8VAK - chains B and G of the 7 polymer chains in the assembly; structure by electron microscopy, 3.30 A resolution.

# Chain B
Protein: Polyribonucleotide nucleotidyltransferase
Source organism: Escherichia coli
UniProtKB: C4ZSQ5 (PNP_ECOBW); residues 1-711 here = UniProt positions 1-711
Sequence (711 residues; row label = number of the first residue in the row):
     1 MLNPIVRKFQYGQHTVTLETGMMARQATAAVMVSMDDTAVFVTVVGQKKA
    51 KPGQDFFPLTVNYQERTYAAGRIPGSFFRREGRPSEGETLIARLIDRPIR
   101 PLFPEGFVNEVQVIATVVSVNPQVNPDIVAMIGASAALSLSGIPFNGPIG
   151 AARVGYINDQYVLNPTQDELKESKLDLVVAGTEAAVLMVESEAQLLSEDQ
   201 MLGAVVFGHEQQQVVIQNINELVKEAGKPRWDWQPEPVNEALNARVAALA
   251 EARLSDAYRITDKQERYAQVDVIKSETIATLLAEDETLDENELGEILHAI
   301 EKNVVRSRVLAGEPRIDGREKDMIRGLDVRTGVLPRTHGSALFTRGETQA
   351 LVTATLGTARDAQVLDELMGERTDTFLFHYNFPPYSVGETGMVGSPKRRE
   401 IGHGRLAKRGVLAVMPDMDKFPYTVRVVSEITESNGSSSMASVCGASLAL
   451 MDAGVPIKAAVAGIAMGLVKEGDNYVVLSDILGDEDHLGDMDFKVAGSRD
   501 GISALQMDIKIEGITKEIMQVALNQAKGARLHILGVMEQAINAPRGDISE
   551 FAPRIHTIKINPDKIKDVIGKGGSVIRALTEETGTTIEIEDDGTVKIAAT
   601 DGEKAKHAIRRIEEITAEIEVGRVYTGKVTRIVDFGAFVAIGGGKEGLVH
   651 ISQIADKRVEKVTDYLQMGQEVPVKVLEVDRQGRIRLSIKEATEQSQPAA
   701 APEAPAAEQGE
Unresolved in the structure: 696-711
UniProt features mapped onto this chain:
  - binding site (Mg(2+)): Asp-486, Asp-492

# Chain G
Molecule: 9-nt RNA strand
Sequence (9 nucleotides; row label = number of the first residue in the row):
     6 AAAAAAAAA

# How chain B and chain G interact
Pairs across the interface - 15 pairs, chain B then chain G:
  Ser-76(B) with A13(G), base contact
  Phe-77(B) with A14(G), stacking on the base
  Asp-366(B) with A13(G), base contact
  Lys-566(B) with A7(G), base contact
  Ile-569(B) with A7(G), sugar contact
  Gly-570(B) with A7(G), sugar contact
  Lys-571(B) with A6(G), sugar contact; A7(G), phosphate contact
  Gly-572(B) with A7(G), hydrogen bond to the sugar; A8(G), hydrogen bond to the sugar
  Gly-573(B) with A7(G), hydrogen bond to the sugar; A8(G), sugar contact
  Ile-576(B) with A7(G), sugar contact
  Arg-577(B) with A8(G), hydrogen bond to the sugar; A9(G), hydrogen bond to the phosphate
Interface residues without a listed pair, chain B (12 interface residues in all): Gly-75

# In short
12 residues of chain B and 6 residues of chain G are in contact, with 5 hydrogen bonds and 1 aromatic stacking
contact. Polar pairs include Gly-572(B)/A7(G), Gly-572(B)/A8(G) and Gly-573(B)/A7(G). UniProt lists
Mg2+-binding residues Asp-486(B) and Asp-492(B) on chain B.
Here chain B is Polyribonucleotide nucleotidyltransferase (Escherichia coli) and chain G is a 9-nt RNA strand.
Entry 8VAK (E.coli PNPase in complex with double 8-oxoG RNA) was determined by electron microscopy, deposited
together with 8VAH.
